PDB entry 4E5P | X-ray diffraction, 1.90 A resolution | chains A and C

Chain A (and C):
Name: Thermostable phosphite dehydrogenase A176R variant
Source organism: Pseudomonas stutzeri
Notes: chain C of this document is another copy of the same molecule, construct and numbering; everything in this record applies to it too
Chain sequence (332 residues; numbered 1 to 332; the number before each row is that of its first residue):
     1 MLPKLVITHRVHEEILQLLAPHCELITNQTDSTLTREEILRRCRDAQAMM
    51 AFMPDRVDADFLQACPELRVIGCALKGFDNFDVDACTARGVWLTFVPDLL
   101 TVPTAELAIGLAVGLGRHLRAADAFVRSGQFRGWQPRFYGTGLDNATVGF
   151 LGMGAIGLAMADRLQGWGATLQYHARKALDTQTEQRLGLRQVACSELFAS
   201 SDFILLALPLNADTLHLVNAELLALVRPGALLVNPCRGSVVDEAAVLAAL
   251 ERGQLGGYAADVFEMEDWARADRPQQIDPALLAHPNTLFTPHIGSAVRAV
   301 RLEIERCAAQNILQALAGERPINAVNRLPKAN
Residues lining bound ligands: NAD (nicotinamide-adenine-dinucleotide): K76, G77, D79, L100, T101, T104, G152, M153, G154, A155, I156, G157, H174, A175, R176, A207, L208, P209, N211, D213, T214, L217, P235, C236, R237, D261, V262, H292, G294, S295
From the paper describing this entry:
  - conformationally variable residues (loop rearrangement): H174 to L179

Interface between chain A and chain C:
Pairs across the interface (127; chain A residue first):
  H9(A) - W134(C)
  R10(A) - P136(C)
  H12(A) - Y139(C)
  D31(A) - Q135(C)  hydrogen bond (backbone-side chain)
  D31(A) - P136(C)
  S32(A) - Q135(C)
  T33(A) - Q135(C)  hydrogen bond
  F52(A) - W134(C)  hydrophobic
  M53(A) - W134(C)  hydrophobic
  P54(A) - W134(C)
  V102(A) - D144(C)
  P103(A) - R117(C)  hydrogen bond (backbone-side chain)
  E106(A) - V113(C)
  E106(A) - G142(C)
  E106(A) - L143(C)  hydrogen bond (side chain-backbone)
  E106(A) - D144(C)  hydrogen bond (side chain-backbone)
  E106(A) - W167(C)
  L107(A) - R117(C)
  I109(A) - W167(C)  hydrophobic
  G110(A) - V113(C)
  L111(A) - L119(C)  hydrophobic
  V113(A) - E106(C)
  V113(A) - G110(C)
  R117(A) - P103(C)  hydrogen bond (side chain-backbone)
  R117(A) - I293(C)  hydrogen bond (side chain-backbone)
  R117(A) - G294(C)  hydrogen bond (side chain-backbone)
  R117(A) - A296(C)
  R117(A) - V297(C)
  H118(A) - R298(C)
  L119(A) - L111(C)  hydrophobic
  L119(A) - L119(C)  hydrophobic
  L119(A) - L288(C)  hydrophobic
  L119(A) - T290(C)
  R120(A) - D123(C)  salt bridge
  R120(A) - R127(C)
  A122(A) - P291(C)
  A122(A) - I293(C)  hydrophobic
  D123(A) - R120(C)  salt bridge
  D123(A) - L288(C)
  D123(A) - F289(C)  hydrogen bond (side chain-backbone)
  F125(A) - P291(C)  hydrophobic
  V126(A) - F263(C)  hydrophobic
  V126(A) - I277(C)  hydrophobic
  V126(A) - L282(C)
  V126(A) - F289(C)  hydrophobic
  V126(A) - T290(C)
  V126(A) - P291(C)
  R127(A) - R120(C)
  R127(A) - L282(C)
  G129(A) - L282(C)
  F131(A) - F263(C)  hydrophobic
  F131(A) - M265(C)
  F131(A) - E266(C)
  F131(A) - P291(C)  hydrophobic
  R132(A) - M265(C)
  W134(A) - H9(C)
  W134(A) - T33(C)
  W134(A) - F52(C)  hydrophobic
  W134(A) - M53(C)  hydrophobic
  W134(A) - P54(C)
  W134(A) - H292(C)
  W134(A) - R301(C)
  Q135(A) - D31(C)  hydrogen bond (side chain-backbone)
  P136(A) - R10(C)
  P136(A) - D31(C)
  R137(A) - D31(C)
  R137(A) - A296(C)
  F138(A) - P291(C)  hydrophobic
  F138(A) - I293(C)  hydrophobic
  F138(A) - A296(C)
  Y139(A) - H12(C)
  Y139(A) - A296(C)
  Y139(A) - R298(C)  hydrogen bond (backbone-side chain)
  Y139(A) - R301(C)
  Y139(A) - E305(C)
  G140(A) - A296(C)  hydrogen bond (backbone-backbone)
  G140(A) - V297(C)
  G140(A) - R298(C)  hydrogen bond (backbone-backbone)
  T141(A) - R298(C)
  G142(A) - E106(C)
  G142(A) - V297(C)
  L143(A) - E106(C)  hydrogen bond (backbone-side chain)
  D144(A) - V102(C)
  D144(A) - E106(C)  hydrogen bond (backbone-side chain)
  D162(A) - Q165(C)
  R163(A) - R163(C)
  R163(A) - G166(C)
  R163(A) - W167(C)  hydrogen bond (backbone-side chain)
  G166(A) - D162(C)
  G166(A) - R163(C)
  W167(A) - E106(C)
  W167(A) - I109(C)  hydrophobic
  W167(A) - R163(C)  hydrogen bond (side chain-backbone)
  F263(A) - V126(C)  hydrophobic
  F263(A) - F131(C)  hydrophobic
  M265(A) - F131(C)
  M265(A) - R132(C)
  E266(A) - F131(C)
  E266(A) - W134(C)
  I277(A) - V126(C)  hydrophobic
  I277(A) - F131(C)  hydrophobic
  L282(A) - V126(C)
  L282(A) - R127(C)
  L288(A) - L119(C)  hydrophobic
  L288(A) - D123(C)
  F289(A) - A122(C)
  F289(A) - D123(C)  hydrogen bond (backbone-side chain)
  F289(A) - V126(C)  hydrophobic
  T290(A) - L119(C)
  T290(A) - A122(C)
  T290(A) - V126(C)
  P291(A) - A122(C)
  P291(A) - F125(C)  hydrophobic
  P291(A) - V126(C)
  P291(A) - F131(C)  hydrophobic
  H292(A) - W134(C)
  I293(A) - R117(C)  hydrogen bond (backbone-side chain)
  I293(A) - F138(C)  hydrophobic
  G294(A) - R117(C)  hydrogen bond (backbone-side chain)
  A296(A) - R137(C)
  A296(A) - F138(C)
  A296(A) - Y139(C)
  A296(A) - G140(C)  hydrogen bond (backbone-backbone)
  V297(A) - G140(C)
  R298(A) - Y139(C)
  R301(A) - W134(C)
  R301(A) - Y139(C)
Also at the interface, not in a pair above, chain A (62 interface residues in all): G133, S295
Also at the interface, not in a pair above, chain C (62 interface residues in all): T30, L107, G129, G133, S295

Summary:
The chain A/chain C interface involves 62 residues from each chain, with 21 hydrogen bonds and 2 salt bridges.
Polar pairs include R120(A)-D123(C), D31(A)-Q135(C) and T33(A)-Q135(C). Bound to chain A: NAD. From the paper:
conformational variability at H174(A).
Both chains are Thermostable phosphite dehydrogenase A176R variant (Pseudomonas stutzeri). Entry 4E5P
(Thermostable phosphite dehydrogenase A176R variant in complex with NAD) was determined by X-ray diffraction,
deposited together with 4E5K, 4E5M, 4E5N and 4EBF.
